PDB entry 3FZ1 | X-ray diffraction, 1.90 A resolution | chain A

[Chain A]
Protein: Cell division protein kinase 2
Organism: Homo sapiens
Notes: EC 2.7.11.22
Reference sequence: P24941 (CDK2_HUMAN); residue numbers follow UniProt; this construct covers 1-298
Chain sequence (298 residues; numbered 1 to 298; the number before each row is that of its first residue):
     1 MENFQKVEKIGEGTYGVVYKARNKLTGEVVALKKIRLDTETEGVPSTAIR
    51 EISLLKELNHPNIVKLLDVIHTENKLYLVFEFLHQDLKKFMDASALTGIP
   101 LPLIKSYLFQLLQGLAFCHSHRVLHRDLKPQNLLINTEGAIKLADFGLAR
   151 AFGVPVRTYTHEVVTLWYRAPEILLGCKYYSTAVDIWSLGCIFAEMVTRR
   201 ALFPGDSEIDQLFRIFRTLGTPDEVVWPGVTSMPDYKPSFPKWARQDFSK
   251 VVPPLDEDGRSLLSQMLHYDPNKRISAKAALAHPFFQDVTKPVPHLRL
Not modelled in the structure: 37-43, 154-160
Curated features (UniProtKB/Swiss-Prot):
  - active site: Asp-127 (Proton acceptor)
  - binding site (ATP): Ile-10 to Val-18, Lys-33, Glu-81 to Leu-83, Asp-86, Lys-129 to Asn-132, Asp-145
  - binding site (Mg(2+)): Asn-132, Asp-145
  - site (CDK7 binding): Lys-9, Lys-88, Lys-89, Leu-166
  - modified residue: Met-1 (N-acetylmethionine), Lys-6 (N6-acetyllysine), Thr-14 (Phosphothreonine), Tyr-15 (Phosphotyrosine), Tyr-19 (Phosphotyrosine), Thr-160 (Phosphothreonine)
Residues lining bound ligands: B98 ((3R)-3-(aminomethyl)-9-methoxy-1,2,3,4-tetrahydro-5H-[1]benzothieno[3,2-e][1,4]diazepin-5-one): Ile-10, Gly-11, Gly-13, Val-18, Ala-31, Lys-33, Val-64, Phe-80, Glu-81, Phe-82, Leu-83, Gln-131, Asn-132, Leu-134, Asp-145

[In short]
Bound to chain A: compound B98. UniProt lists active-site residue Asp-127, 19 ATP-binding residues and
Mg2+-binding residues Asn-132 and Asp-145.
Chain A is Cell division protein kinase 2 (Homo sapiens); the structure, Crystal structure of a benzthiophene
inhibitor bound to human Cyclin-dependent Kinase-2 (CDK-2), was determined by X-ray diffraction (same
publication as 3FYJ and 3FYK).
